Entry 3DHB (X-ray diffraction, 1.40 A resolution); this record covers chain A.

Chain A:
Molecule: N-Acyl Homoserine Lactone Hydrolase
Organism: Bacillus thuringiensis serovar kurstaki
Notes: EC 3.1.1.-
UniProtKB: Q7B8B9 (Q7B8B9_BACTK); residue numbers follow UniProt; this construct covers 1-250
Chain sequence (254 residues; numbered -3 to 250; the number before each row is that of its first residue; numbers below 1 keep their minus sign (Gly-3 is residue -3)):
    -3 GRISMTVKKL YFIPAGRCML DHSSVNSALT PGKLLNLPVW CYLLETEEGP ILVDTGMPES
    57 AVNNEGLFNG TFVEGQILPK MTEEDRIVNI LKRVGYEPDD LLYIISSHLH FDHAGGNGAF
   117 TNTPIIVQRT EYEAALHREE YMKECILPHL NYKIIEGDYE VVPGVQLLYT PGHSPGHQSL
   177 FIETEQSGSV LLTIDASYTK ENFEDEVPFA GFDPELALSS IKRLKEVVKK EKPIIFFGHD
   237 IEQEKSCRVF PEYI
Unresolved in the structure: -3 to 0
Sequence notes: expression tag (-3 to 0)
Ion coordination: Zn2+ site 1: His104, His106, His169 (together with N-hexanoyl-L-homoserine); Zn2+ site 2: His109, Asp191, His235 (together with N-hexanoyl-L-homoserine)
Small-molecule neighbours: N-hexanoyl-L-homoserine (C6L): Cys14, Leu16, His104, His106, Phe107, Asp108, His109, His169, Asp191, Tyr194, Ala206, Gly207, Phe208, His235
What the authors report for this chain:
  - conformationally variable residues (side-chain flip): Asp108
  - binding site for N-hexanoyl-L-homoserine: Phe107, Asp108, Tyr194
  - Zn2+ coordination: Asp191
  - catalytic residues: Asp108, Tyr194 (proposed by the authors, not directly observed)

Summary:
Chain A binds N-hexanoyl-L-homoserine. His104, His106 and His169 form the Zn2+ site 1. The Zn2+ site 2 is
built by His109, Asp191 and His235. The paper reports catalytic residues Asp108 and Tyr194; a binding site for
N-hexanoyl-L-homoserine at Phe107, Asp108 and Tyr194.
Chain A is N-Acyl Homoserine Lactone Hydrolase (Bacillus thuringiensis serovar kurstaki); the structure, 1.4
Angstrom Structure of N-Acyl Homoserine Lactone Hydrolase with the Product N-Hexanoyl-L-Homoserine Bound at
The Catalytic ..., was determined by X-ray diffraction (same publication as 3DHA and 3DHC).
